Entry 6UPX (X-ray diffraction, 3.40 A resolution); this record covers chains C and K of the 13 polymer chains in the assembly.

Chain C:
Name: DNA-directed RNA polymerase II subunit RPB3
From: Saccharomyces cerevisiae (strain ATCC 204508 / S288c)
Reference sequence: P16370 (RPB3_YEAST); residues 1-318 here = UniProt positions 1-318
Amino-acid sequence (318 residues; each row starts with the number of its first residue):
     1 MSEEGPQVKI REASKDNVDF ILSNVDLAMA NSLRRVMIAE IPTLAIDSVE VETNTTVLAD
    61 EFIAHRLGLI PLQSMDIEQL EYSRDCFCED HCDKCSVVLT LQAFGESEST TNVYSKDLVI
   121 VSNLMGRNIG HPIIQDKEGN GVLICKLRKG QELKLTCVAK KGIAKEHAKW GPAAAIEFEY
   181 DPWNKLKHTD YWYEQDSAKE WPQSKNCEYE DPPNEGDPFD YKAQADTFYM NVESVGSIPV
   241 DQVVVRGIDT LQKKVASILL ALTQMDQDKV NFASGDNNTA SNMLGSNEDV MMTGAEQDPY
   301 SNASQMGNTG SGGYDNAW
Disordered / not traced: 1, 269-318
Bound ions: Zn2+: Cys86, Cys88, Cys92, Cys95
Swiss-Prot annotation at these positions:
  - binding site (Zn(2+)): Cys86, Cys88, Cys92, Cys95
  - modified residue: Ser2 (N-acetylserine)
  - natural variant: Ala30 (A30D: In mutant RPB3-1)
  - mutagenesis: Lys9 (K9E: Transcript termination readthrough)

Chain K:
Name: DNA-directed RNA polymerase II subunit RPB11
From: Saccharomyces cerevisiae (strain ATCC 204508 / S288c)
Reference sequence: P38902 (RPB11_YEAST); residues 1-120 here = UniProt positions 1-120
Amino-acid sequence (120 residues; each row starts with the number of its first residue):
     1 MNAPDRFELF LLGEGESKLK IDPDTKAPNA VVITFEKEDH TLGNLIRAEL LNDRKVLFAA
    61 YKVEHPFFAR FKLRIQTTEG YDPKDALKNA CNSIINKLGA LKTNFETEWN LQTLAADDAF
Disordered / not traced: 115-120
Swiss-Prot annotation at these positions:
  - mutagenesis: Glu108 (E108G/V: Transcript termination readthrough; E108K: Transcript termination readthrough. Lethal), Leu111 (L111P: Transcript termination readthrough), Leu114 (L114P: Transcript termination readthrough)

Interface between chain C and chain K:
Pairs across the interface (73):
  Ser2(C) with Asn104(K), hydrogen bond
  Glu3(C) with Asn104(K), hydrogen bond (backbone-side chain)
  Glu4(C) with Ala100(K)
  Pro6(C) with Lys97(K); Leu101(K), hydrophobic; Asn104(K), hydrogen bond (backbone-side chain)
  Gln7(C) with Asn104(K), hydrogen bond
  Val8(C) with Leu101(K), hydrophobic; Phe105(K), hydrophobic; Glu108(K)
  Ile10(C) with Phe105(K), hydrophobic; Trp109(K), hydrophobic; Gln112(K), hydrogen bond (backbone-side chain)
  Ala13(C) with Leu114(K)
  Ser14(C) with Trp109(K)
  Leu22(C) with Leu101(K), hydrophobic
  Asp26(C) with Ala48(K); Asn52(K), hydrogen bond
  Ala28(C) with Asn44(K); Leu45(K), hydrophobic; Ala48(K), hydrophobic
  Met29(C) with Leu45(K); Lys97(K)
  Asn31(C) with Asn44(K)
  Ser32(C) with Thr41(K), hydrogen bond (side chain-backbone); Leu45(K)
  Arg35(C) with Asp39(K), salt bridge; His40(K); Thr41(K), hydrogen bond
  Val36(C) with Thr41(K)
  Glu40(C) with Asp39(K); Thr41(K)
  Arg84(C) with Phe10(K); Leu11(K)
  Ile163(C) with Phe10(K), hydrophobic
  Lys165(C) with Arg6(K), hydrogen bond (backbone-side chain); Leu9(K); Phe10(K); Asp39(K), salt bridge
  Glu166(C) with Arg6(K), hydrogen bond (backbone-side chain); Phe7(K); Phe10(K)
  Val240(C) with Trp109(K), hydrophobic
  Asp241(C) with Phe105(K); Trp109(K)
  Val244(C) with Phe105(K), hydrophobic
  Val245(C) with Phe105(K), hydrophobic
  Ile248(C) with Leu98(K); Leu101(K), hydrophobic; Lys102(K)
  Asp249(C) with Lys102(K), salt bridge
  Leu251(C) with Leu98(K), hydrophobic
  Gln252(C) with Ile95(K); Leu98(K); Lys102(K), hydrogen bond
  Lys254(C) with Glu38(K), salt bridge; Asp39(K), salt bridge
  Val255(C) with Cys91(K); Ile94(K), hydrophobic; Ile95(K), hydrophobic
  Ile258(C) with Lys18(K); Leu19(K), hydrophobic; Leu42(K), hydrophobic
  Leu259(C) with Lys88(K); Cys91(K), hydrophobic; Asn92(K)
  Leu262(C) with Leu19(K), hydrophobic; Ile21(K), hydrophobic; Leu87(K), hydrophobic; Lys88(K)
  Met265(C) with Leu19(K); Ile21(K), hydrophobic
  Asp266(C) with Lys84(K), salt bridge
Other interface residues (no listed pair), chain C (44 interface residues in all): Lys9, Val18, Phe20, His167, Ala256, Ala261, Thr263
Other interface residues (no listed pair), chain K (37 interface residues in all): Phe35, Glu106

In short:
44 residues of chain C and 37 residues of chain K are in contact, with 11 hydrogen bonds and 6 salt bridges.
Polar pairs include Arg35(C)-Asp39(K), Lys165(C)-Asp39(K) and Asp249(C)-Lys102(K).
Chain C is DNA-directed RNA polymerase II subunit RPB3 and chain K is DNA-directed RNA polymerase II subunit
RPB11, both from Saccharomyces cerevisiae (strain ATCC 204508 / S288c); the structure, RNA polymerase II
elongation complex with 5-guanidinohydantoin lesion in state 1, was determined by X-ray diffraction together
with 6UPY, 6UPZ, 6UQ0, 6UQ1, 6UQ2 and 6UQ3 from the same study.
